Entry 2V11 (X-ray diffraction, 3.10 A resolution); this record covers chain C.

[Chain C]
Molecule: Renin
Source organism: Homo sapiens
Notes: EC 3.4.23.15
UniProt: P00797 (RENI_HUMAN); residues 1-340 here correspond to UniProt positions 67-406 (UniProt number = residue number + 66)
Sequence (340 residues; each row starts with the number of its first residue):
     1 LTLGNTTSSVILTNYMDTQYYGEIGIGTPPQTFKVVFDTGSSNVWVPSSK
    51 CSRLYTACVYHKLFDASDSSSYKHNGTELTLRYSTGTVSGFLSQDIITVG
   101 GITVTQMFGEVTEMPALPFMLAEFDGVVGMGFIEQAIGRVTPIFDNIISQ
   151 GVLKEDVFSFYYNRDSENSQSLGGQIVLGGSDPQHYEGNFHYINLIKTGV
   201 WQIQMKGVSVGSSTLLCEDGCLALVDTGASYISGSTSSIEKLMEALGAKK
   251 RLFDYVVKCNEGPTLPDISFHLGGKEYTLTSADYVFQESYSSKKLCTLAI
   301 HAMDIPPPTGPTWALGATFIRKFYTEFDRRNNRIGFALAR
Unresolved in the structure: 1-3, 168-170
Cystine bridges: C51-C58, C217-C221, C259-C296
Residues lining bound ligands: C80 ((2S,4S,5R,7R)-4-amino-8-(butylamino)-5-hydroxy-2,7-dimethyl-8-oxooctyl 1-benzyl-1H-indole-3-carboxylate): T18, Q19, Y20, V36, D38, G40, S41, S42, N43, R82, Y83, S84, T85, P118, F119, L121, A122, F124, Q135, Y162, L224, D226, T227, G228, A229, S230
UniProt features mapped onto this chain:
  - active site: D38, D226
  - glycosylation (N-linked (GlcNAc...) asparagine): N5, N75

[In short]
Chain C binds compound C80. Curated annotation (UniProt) lists active-site residues D38 and D226.
Chain C is Renin (Homo sapiens); the structure, Crystal Structure of Renin with Inhibitor 6, was determined by
X-ray diffraction, deposited together with 2V13, 2V16, 2V0Z, 2V10 and 2V12.
